PDB entry 8E79 | electron microscopy, 3.71 A resolution | chains D and E of the 9 polymer chains in the assembly

Chain D:
Molecule: DNA-directed RNA polymerase subunit beta'
Source organism: Mycobacterium tuberculosis
Notes: EC 2.7.7.6
Reference sequence: A0A045J9E2 (A0A045J9E2_MYCTX); residues 1-1316 here = UniProt positions 1-1316
Chain sequence (1318 residues; row label = number of the first residue in the row; numbers below 1 keep their minus sign (Gly-1 is residue -1)):
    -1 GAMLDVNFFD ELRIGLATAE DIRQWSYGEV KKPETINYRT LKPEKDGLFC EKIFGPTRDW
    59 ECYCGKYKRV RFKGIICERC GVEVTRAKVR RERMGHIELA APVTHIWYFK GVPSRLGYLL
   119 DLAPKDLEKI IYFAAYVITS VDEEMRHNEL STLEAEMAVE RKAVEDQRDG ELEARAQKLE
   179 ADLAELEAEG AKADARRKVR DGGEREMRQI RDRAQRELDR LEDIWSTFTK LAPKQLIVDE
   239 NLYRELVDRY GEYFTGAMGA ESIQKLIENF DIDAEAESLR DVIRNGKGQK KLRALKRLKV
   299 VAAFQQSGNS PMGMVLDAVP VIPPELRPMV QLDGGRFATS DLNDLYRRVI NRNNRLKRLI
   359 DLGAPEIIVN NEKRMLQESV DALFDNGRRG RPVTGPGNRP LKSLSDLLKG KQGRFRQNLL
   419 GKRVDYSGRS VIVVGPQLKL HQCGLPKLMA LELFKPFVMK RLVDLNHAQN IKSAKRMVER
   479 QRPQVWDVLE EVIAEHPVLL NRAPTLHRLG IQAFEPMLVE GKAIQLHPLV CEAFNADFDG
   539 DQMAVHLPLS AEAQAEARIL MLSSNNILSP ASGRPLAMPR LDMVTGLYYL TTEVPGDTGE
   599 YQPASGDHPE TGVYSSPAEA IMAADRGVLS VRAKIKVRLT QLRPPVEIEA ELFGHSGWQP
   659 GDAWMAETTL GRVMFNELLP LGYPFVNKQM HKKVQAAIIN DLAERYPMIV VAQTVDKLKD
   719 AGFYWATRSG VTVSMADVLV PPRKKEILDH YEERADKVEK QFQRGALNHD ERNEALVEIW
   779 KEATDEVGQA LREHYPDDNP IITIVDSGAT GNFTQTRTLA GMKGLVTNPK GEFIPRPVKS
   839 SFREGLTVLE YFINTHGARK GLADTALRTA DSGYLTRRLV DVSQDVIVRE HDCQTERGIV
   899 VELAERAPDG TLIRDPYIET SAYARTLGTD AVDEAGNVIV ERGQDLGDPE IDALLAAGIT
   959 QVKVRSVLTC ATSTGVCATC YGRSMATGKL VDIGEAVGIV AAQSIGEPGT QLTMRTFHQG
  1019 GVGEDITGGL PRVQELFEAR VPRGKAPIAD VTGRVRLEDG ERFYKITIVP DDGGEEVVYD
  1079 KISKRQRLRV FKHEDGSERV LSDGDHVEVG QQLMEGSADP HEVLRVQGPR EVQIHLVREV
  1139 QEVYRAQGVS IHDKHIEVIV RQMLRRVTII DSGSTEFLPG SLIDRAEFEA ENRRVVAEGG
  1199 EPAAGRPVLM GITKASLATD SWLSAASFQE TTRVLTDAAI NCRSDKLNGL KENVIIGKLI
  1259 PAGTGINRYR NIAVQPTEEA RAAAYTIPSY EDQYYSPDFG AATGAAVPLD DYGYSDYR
Unresolved in the structure: 1014-1022, 1091-1096, 1283-1316
Differences from the reference sequence: expression tag (-1 to 0)
Ion coordination: Zn2+ site 1: Cys60, Cys62, Cys78; Mg2+: Asp535, Asp537, Asp539 (shared with 1 residue of chain R); Zn2+ site 2: Cys891, Cys978

Chain E:
Molecule: DNA-directed RNA polymerase subunit omega
Source organism: Mycobacterium tuberculosis
Notes: EC 2.7.7.6
Reference sequence: A0A0T9N9K3 (A0A0T9N9K3_MYCTX); residues 1-110 here correspond to UniProt positions 40-149 (UniProt number = residue number + 39)
Chain sequence (110 residues; each row starts with the number of its first residue):
     1 VSISQSDASL AAVPAVDQFD PSSGASGGYD TPLGITNPPI DELLDRVSSK YALVIYAAKR
    61 ARQINDYYNQ LGEGILEYVG PLVEPGLQEK PLSIALREIH ADLLEHTEGE
Unresolved in the structure: 1-27, 110

Chain D / chain E interface:
Pairs across the interface (60; chain D residue first):
  His439(D) with Leu33(E); Ile35(E); Thr36(E)
  Arg459(D) with Gln88(E)
  Glu489(D) with Leu87(E); Gln88(E)
  Val490(D) with Lys90(E)
  Ala492(D) with Lys90(E)
  Glu493(D) with Ser93(E)
  His494(D) with Lys90(E)
  Glu513(D) with Ile35(E)
  Glu550(D) with Ala58(E); Arg62(E), salt bridge
  Gln552(D) with Leu92(E)
  Ala553(D) with Val54(E); Leu92(E)
  Glu554(D) with Val54(E)
  Arg556(D) with Ile35(E), hydrogen bond (side chain-backbone); Asn37(E); Ser93(E); Leu96(E)
  Ile557(D) with Ile40(E), hydrophobic; Lys50(E); Leu53(E), hydrophobic
  Leu558(D) with Val54(E), hydrophobic
  Asn563(D) with Ile40(E)
  Pro705(D) with Asp41(E)
  Met706(D) with Asp41(E), hydrogen bond (backbone-side chain)
  Ile707(D) with Tyr29(E), hydrophobic; Pro39(E), hydrophobic
  Gln711(D) with Asp30(E), hydrogen bond (side chain-backbone)
  Asp990(D) with Ser49(E), hydrogen bond; Tyr51(E)
  Gly992(D) with Tyr51(E)
  Glu993(D) with Tyr51(E), hydrogen bond
  Thr1262(D) with Ile55(E)
  Arg1266(D) with Glu108(E), salt bridge; Gly109(E), hydrogen bond (backbone-backbone)
  Tyr1267(D) with Ser49(E); Tyr51(E), hydrophobic; Ala52(E); Ile55(E)
  Ile1270(D) with Ala52(E); Lys59(E); His106(E); Thr107(E)
  Ala1271(D) with Glu105(E); His106(E); Thr107(E), hydrogen bond (backbone-backbone)
  Val1272(D) with Tyr56(E), hydrophobic; Lys59(E); Gln63(E); Leu104(E), hydrophobic; Glu105(E)
  Gln1273(D) with Glu105(E), hydrogen bond (backbone-backbone)
  Pro1274(D) with Val79(E), hydrophobic
  Thr1275(D) with Leu103(E), hydrogen bond (side chain-backbone); Leu104(E)
  Ala1278(D) with Leu82(E), hydrophobic
  Arg1279(D) with Glu77(E), salt bridge
Other interface residues (no listed pair), chain D (45 interface residues in all): Lys437, Pro495, Ala549, Leu560, Val708, Thr985, Gly1261, Asn1265, Arg1268, Asn1269, Glu1276
Other interface residues (no listed pair), chain E (42 interface residues in all): Gly28, Thr31, Pro32, Gly34, Arg60

In short:
45 residues of chain D and 42 residues of chain E are in contact; the contacts include 9 hydrogen bonds and 3
salt bridges. Polar pairs include Glu550(D)-Arg62(E), Arg1266(D)-Glu108(E) and Arg1279(D)-Glu77(E). Cys60(D),
Cys62(D) and Cys78(D) form the Zn2+ site 1.
Chain D is DNA-directed RNA polymerase subunit beta' and chain E is DNA-directed RNA polymerase subunit omega,
both from Mycobacterium tuberculosis; the structure, Mycobacterium tuberculosis RNAP paused elongation complex
with Escherichia coli NusG transcription factor, was determined by electron microscopy together with 8E74,
8E82, 8E8M and 8E95 from the same study.
